Entry 7XZY (electron microscopy, 3.97 A resolution); this record covers chains E and J of the 10 polymer chains in the assembly.

# Chain E
Name: Histone H3.1
Organism: Homo sapiens
Reference sequence: P68431 (H31_HUMAN); residues 1-135 here correspond to UniProt positions 2-136 (UniProt number = residue number + 1)
Sequence (139 residues; numbered -3 to 135; the number before each row is that of its first residue; numbers below 1 keep their minus sign (Gly-3 is residue -3)):
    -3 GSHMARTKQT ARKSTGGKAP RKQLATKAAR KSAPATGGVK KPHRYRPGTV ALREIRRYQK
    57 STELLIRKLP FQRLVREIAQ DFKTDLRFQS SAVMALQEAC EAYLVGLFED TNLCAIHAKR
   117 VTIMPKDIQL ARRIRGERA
Unresolved in the structure: -3 to 36, 135
Differences from the reference sequence: expression tag (-3 to 0)
Curated features (UniProtKB/Swiss-Prot):
  - modified residue: Arg2 (Asymmetric dimethylarginine), Thr3 (Phosphothreonine), Lys4 (Allysine), Gln5 (5-glutamyl dopamine), Thr6 (Phosphothreonine), Arg8 (Citrulline), Lys9 (N6,N6,N6-trimethyllysine), Ser10 (ADP-ribosylserine), Thr11 (Phosphothreonine), Lys14 (N6-(2-hydroxyisobutyryl)lysine), Arg17 (Asymmetric dimethylarginine), Lys18 (N6-(2-hydroxyisobutyryl)lysine), Lys23 (N6-(2-hydroxyisobutyryl)lysine), Arg26 (Citrulline), Lys27 (N6,N6,N6-trimethyllysine), Ser28 (ADP-ribosylserine), Lys36 (N6,N6,N6-trimethyllysine), Lys37 (N6-methyllysine), Tyr41 (Phosphotyrosine), Lys56 (N6,N6,N6-trimethyllysine) and 8 more in UniProt
  - lipidation: Lys18 (N6-decanoyllysine)

# Chain J
Molecule: 193-nt DNA strand
Sequence (193 nucleotides; each row starts with the number of its first residue):
     1 ATCTATGAAT TTCGGGACAT GCCCGGACAT GCCCTATATC TGACACGTGC CTGGAGACTA
    61 GGGAGTAATC CCCTTGGCGG TTAAAACGCG GGGGACAGCG CGTACGTGCG TTTAAGCGGT
   121 GCTAGAGCTG TCTACGACCA ATTGAGCGGC CTCGGCACCG GATTCTCAGG CCTGGCTCGC
   181 GATAGGGTCC GAT
Unresolved in the structure: 1-14, 180-193

# Chain E / chain J interface
Pairs across the interface (18):
  Arg40(E) - DG90(J)  base contact
  Arg42(E) - DG93(J)  salt bridge to the phosphate
  Arg63(E) - DA84(J)  hydrogen bond to the phosphate
  Arg63(E) - DA85(J)  salt bridge to the phosphate
  Arg72(E) - DT75(J)  salt bridge to the phosphate
  Arg83(E) - DT75(J)  phosphate contact
  Phe84(E) - DT74(J)  phosphate contact
  Phe84(E) - DT75(J)  hydrogen bond to the phosphate
  Gln85(E) - DT74(J)  hydrogen bond to the phosphate
  Lys115(E) - DA95(J)  phosphate contact
  Arg116(E) - DA95(J)  phosphate contact
  Arg116(E) - DC96(J)  salt bridge to the phosphate
  Val117(E) - DA95(J)  hydrogen bond to the phosphate
  Thr118(E) - DG94(J)  hydrogen bond to the phosphate
  Thr118(E) - DA95(J)  hydrogen bond to the phosphate
  Met120(E) - DA95(J)  phosphate contact
  Met120(E) - DC96(J)  phosphate contact
  Lys122(E) - DC96(J)  salt bridge to the phosphate
Also at the interface, not in a pair above, chain E (16 interface residues in all): His39, Pro43, Ser86
Also at the interface, not in a pair above, chain J (13 interface residues in all): DC73, DG92, DA168, DG169

# Overview
The interface between chain E and chain J involves 16 residues on one side and 13 on the other, with 6
hydrogen bonds and 5 salt bridges. Polar pairs include Arg63(E)-DA84(J), Phe84(E)-DT75(J) and
Gln85(E)-DT74(J).
Here chain E is Histone H3.1 (Homo sapiens) and chain J is a 193-nt DNA strand. Entry 7XZY (Cryo-EM structure
of the nucleosome containing 193 base-pair DNA with a p53 target sequence) was determined by electron
microscopy together with 7Y00 from the same study.
